Entry 9JYZ (electron microscopy, 2.70 A resolution); this record covers chains P and X of the 66 polymer chains in the assembly.

Chain P:
Protein: Tail tubular protein gp12
From: Escherichia phage T7
Reference sequence: P03747 (TUBE2_BPT7); residue numbers follow UniProt; this construct covers 1-794
Amino-acid sequence (794 residues; each row starts with the number of its first residue):
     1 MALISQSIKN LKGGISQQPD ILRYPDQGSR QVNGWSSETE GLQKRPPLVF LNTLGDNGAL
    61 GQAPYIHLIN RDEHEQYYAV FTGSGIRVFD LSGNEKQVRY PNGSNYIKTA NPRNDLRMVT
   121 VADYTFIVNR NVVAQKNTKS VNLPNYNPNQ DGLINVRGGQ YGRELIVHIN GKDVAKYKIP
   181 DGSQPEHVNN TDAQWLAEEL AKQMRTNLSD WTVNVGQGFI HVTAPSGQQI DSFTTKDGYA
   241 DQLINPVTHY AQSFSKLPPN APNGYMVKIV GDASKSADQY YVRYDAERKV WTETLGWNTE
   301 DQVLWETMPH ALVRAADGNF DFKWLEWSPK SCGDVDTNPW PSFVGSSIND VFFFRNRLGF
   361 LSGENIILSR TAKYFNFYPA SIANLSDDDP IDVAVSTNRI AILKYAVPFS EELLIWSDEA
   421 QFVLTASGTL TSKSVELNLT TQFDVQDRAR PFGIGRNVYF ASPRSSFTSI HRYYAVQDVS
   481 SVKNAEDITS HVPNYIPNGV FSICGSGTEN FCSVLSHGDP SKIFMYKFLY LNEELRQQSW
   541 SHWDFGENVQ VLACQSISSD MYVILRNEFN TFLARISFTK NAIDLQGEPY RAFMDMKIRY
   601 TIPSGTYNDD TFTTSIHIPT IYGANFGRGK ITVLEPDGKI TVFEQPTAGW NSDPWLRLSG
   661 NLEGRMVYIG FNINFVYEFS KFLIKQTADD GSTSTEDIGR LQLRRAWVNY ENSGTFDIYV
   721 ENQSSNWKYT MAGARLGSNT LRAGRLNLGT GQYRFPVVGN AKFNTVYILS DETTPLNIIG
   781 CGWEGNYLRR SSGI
Not modelled in the structure: 1
What the authors report for this chain:
  - self-association interface (contacts with another copy of this molecule): G264 to V282, R283 to T294

Chain X:
Protein: Tail tubular protein gp11
From: Escherichia phage T7
Reference sequence: P03746 (TUBE1_BPT7); numbering as in UniProt (aligned over 1-196)
Amino-acid sequence (196 residues; each row starts with the number of its first residue):
     1 MRSYDMNVET AAELSAVNDI LASIGEPPVS TLEGDANADA ANARRILNKI NRQIQSRGWT
    61 FNIEEGITLL PDVYSNLIVY SDDYLSLMST SGQSIYVNRG GYVYDRTSQS DRFDSGITVN
   121 IIRLRDYDEM PECFRYWIVT KASRQFNNRF FGAPEVEGVL QEEEDEARRL CMEYEMDYGG
   181 YNMLDGDAFT SGLLTR

Interface between chain P and chain X:
Residue-residue contacts - 31 pairs, chain P then chain X:
  R700(P) - I24(X)
  R700(P) - E26(X)  salt bridge
  R700(P) - D39(X)  salt bridge
  R700(P) - F150(X)
  R700(P) - F151(X)
  Q702(P) - I24(X)  hydrogen bond (side chain-backbone)
  Q702(P) - G25(X)
  Q702(P) - E26(X)  hydrogen bond
  Q702(P) - F151(X)
  R704(P) - I24(X)  hydrogen bond (side chain-backbone)
  R704(P) - G25(X)
  N722(P) - P27(X)
  Q723(P) - A36(X)
  Q723(P) - N37(X)
  S724(P) - V29(X)
  S725(P) - P28(X)
  W727(P) - P27(X)  hydrophobic
  V758(P) - G25(X)
  V758(P) - P27(X)
  G759(P) - G25(X)  hydrogen bond (backbone-backbone)
  G759(P) - E26(X)
  G759(P) - P27(X)
  N760(P) - E26(X)  hydrogen bond (backbone-side chain)
  N786(P) - F151(X)
  L788(P) - F151(X)
  L788(P) - G152(X)
  L788(P) - A153(X)
  R790(P) - N148(X)  hydrogen bond (side chain-backbone)
  R790(P) - R149(X)  hydrogen bond (side chain-backbone)
  R790(P) - F151(X)
  R790(P) - G152(X)
Also at the interface, not in a pair above, chain P (15 interface residues in all): A2
Also at the interface, not in a pair above, chain X (20 interface residues in all): S30, A38, N147, P154, E155

Summary:
The interface between chain P and chain X involves 15 residues on one side and 20 on the other; the contacts
include 7 hydrogen bonds and 2 salt bridges. Polar pairs include R700(P)-E26(X), R700(P)-D39(X) and
Q702(P)-I24(X). The paper reports a self-association interface involving G264(P) and R283(P).
Here chain P is Tail tubular protein gp12 and chain X is Tail tubular protein gp11, both from Escherichia
phage T7. Entry 9JYZ (portal-tail complex of mature T7) was determined by electron microscopy, deposited
together with 9JYY and 9JZ0.
